Entry 1IO4 (X-ray diffraction, 3.00 A resolution); this record covers chains C and D of the 6 polymer chains in the assembly.

== Chain C ==
Name: Runt-related transcription factor 1
Source organism: Mus musculus
Notes: fragment: runt domain
UniProtKB: Q03347 (RUNX1_MOUSE); numbering as in UniProt (aligned over 60-182)
Chain sequence (123 residues; numbered 60 to 182; the number before each row is that of its first residue):
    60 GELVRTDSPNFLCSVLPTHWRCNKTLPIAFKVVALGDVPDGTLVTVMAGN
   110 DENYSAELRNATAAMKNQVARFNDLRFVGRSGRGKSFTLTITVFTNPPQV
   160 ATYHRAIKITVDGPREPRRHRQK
Not modelled in the structure: 180-182
Residues lining bound ligands: gold ion (AU): C81, N82, V137, R139
Swiss-Prot annotation at these positions:
  - region (Interaction with DNA): R80 to T84, R135 to G143, I168 to R177
  - binding site (chloride): N112, E116, R139, V170
  - mutagenesis: R80 (R80A: Interferes with DNA-binding), N109 (N109A: Interferes with heterodimerization), Y113 (Y113A: Interferes with heterodimerization), R142 (R142A: Interferes with DNA-binding), K144 (K144M: Interferes with DNA-binding), T149 (T149A: Interferes with heterodimerization), V170 (V170A: No effect), D171 (D171A: Interferes with DNA-binding), R174 (R174A: Interferes with DNA-binding), R177 (R177A: Interferes with DNA-binding)

== Chain D ==
Name: Core-binding factor, beta subunit
Source organism: Mus musculus
Notes: fragment: core domain
UniProtKB: Q08024 (PEBB_MOUSE); residue numbers follow UniProt; this construct covers 1-141
Chain sequence (141 residues; numbered 1 to 141; the number before each row is that of its first residue):
     1 MPRVVPDQRSKFENEEFFRKLSRECEIKYTGFRDRPHEERQTRFQNACRD
    51 GRSEIAFVATGTNLSLQFFPASWQGEQRQTPSREYVDLEREAGKVYLKAP
   101 MILNGVCVIWKGWIDLHRLDGMGCLEFDEERAQQEDALAQQ
Not modelled in the structure: 1, 71-81, 141
Residues lining bound ligands:
  - gold ion (AU), molecule 1: E24, K111, G112, M122, C124
  - gold ion (AU), molecule 2: Q45, C48, V95, L116
Swiss-Prot annotation at these positions:
  - modified residue: S10 (Phosphoserine)
  - mutagenesis: V5 (V5A: Interferes with heterodimerization), N63 (N63A: Interferes with heterodimerization), N104 (N104A: Interferes with heterodimerization)

== Chain C / chain D interface ==
Contacting residue pairs (44):
  D66(C) with K11(D); N104(D)
  S67(C) with N104(D); G105(D)
  P68(C) with P2(D); V5(D), hydrophobic; N104(D); G105(D)
  N69(C) with P2(D)
  M106(C) with N63(D); S65(D), hydrogen bond
  A107(C) with N63(D), hydrogen bond (backbone-side chain)
  G108(C) with G61(D); N63(D)
  N109(C) with T60(D); G61(D)
  D110(C) with A59(D); T60(D), hydrogen bond (backbone-backbone)
  Y113(C) with K28(D); T30(D); R33(D), hydrogen bond; A56(D); G61(D); N63(D), hydrogen bond (backbone-side chain)
  S114(C) with T30(D); R33(D), hydrogen bond (backbone-side chain); N63(D), hydrogen bond
  T149(C) with N63(D), hydrogen bond (side chain-backbone)
  F153(C) with S65(D); Q67(D)
  N155(C) with R3(D)
  P156(C) with R3(D); I102(D), hydrophobic
  P157(C) with Q67(D); M101(D); I102(D), hydrogen bond (backbone-backbone)
  Q158(C) with I102(D)
  V159(C) with L64(D), hydrophobic; I102(D), hydrogen bond (backbone-backbone); L103(D); N104(D), hydrogen bond (backbone-backbone)
  A160(C) with N104(D)
  T161(C) with N104(D), hydrogen bond
  H163(C) with F17(D)
Also at the interface, not in a pair above, chain C (23 interface residues in all): T104, T151
Also at the interface, not in a pair above, chain D (28 interface residues in all): V4, Y29, E54, V58, F69, P100, R131

== Overview ==
23 residues of chain C and 28 residues of chain D are in contact; the contacts include 12 hydrogen bonds.
Polar pairs include M106(C)-S65(D), A107(C)-N63(D) and Y113(C)-R33(D). Chain C binds gold ion. Chain D binds
gold ion.
Here chain C is Runt-related transcription factor 1 and chain D is Core-binding factor, beta subunit, both
from Mus musculus. Entry 1IO4 (Crystal structure of runx-1/AML1/cbfalpha runt domain-cbfbeta core domain
heterodimer and C/ebpbeta bzip homodimer bound to a ...) was determined by X-ray diffraction, deposited
together with 1HJB and 1HJC.
